Entry 3A8Q (X-ray diffraction, 3.20 A resolution); this record covers chain A.

[Chain A]
Name: T-lymphoma invasion and metastasis-inducing protein 2
Organism: Mus musculus
Notes: fragment: PHCCEx domain, residues 500-757
Reference sequence: Q6ZPF3 (TIAM2_MOUSE); residues 500-757 here = UniProt positions 500-757
Chain sequence (263 residues; numbered 495 to 757; the number before each row is that of its first residue):
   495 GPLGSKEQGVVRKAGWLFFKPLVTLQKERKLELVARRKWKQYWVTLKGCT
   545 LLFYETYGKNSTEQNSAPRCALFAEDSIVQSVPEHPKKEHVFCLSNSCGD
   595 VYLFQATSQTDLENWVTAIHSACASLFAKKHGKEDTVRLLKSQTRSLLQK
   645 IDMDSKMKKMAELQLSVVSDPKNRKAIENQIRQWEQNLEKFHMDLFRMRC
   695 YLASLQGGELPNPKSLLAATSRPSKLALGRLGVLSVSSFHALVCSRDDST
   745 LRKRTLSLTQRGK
Disordered / not traced: 495-503, 552-559, 743-757
Differences from the reference sequence: expression tag (495-499)
What the authors report for this chain:
  - mutagenesis - K624A, K627A, R632A, R693A: decreased binding to CD44 peptide
  - mutagenesis - R693A/R716A (5- and 24-fold), R716A (5- and 24-fold): decreased binding to CD44
  - mutagenesis - R693A/R716A, R716A: decreased binding to Par3

[In short]
From the paper: K624A, K627A and R632A, among others, reduce binding to CD44 peptide; R693A/R716A and R716A
reduce binding to CD44.
Chain A is T-lymphoma invasion and metastasis-inducing protein 2 (Mus musculus); the structure, Low-resolution
crystal structure of the Tiam2 PHCCEx domain, was determined by X-ray diffraction together with 3A8N and 3A8P
from the same study.
